Entry 1V7N (X-ray diffraction, 3.30 A resolution); this record covers chains L and H of the 3 polymer chains in the assembly.

[Chain L]
Name: Monoclonal TN1 Fab Light Chain
From: Mus musculus
Notes: fragment: Fab Light Chain; antibody fragment or engineered binder
Amino-acid sequence (213 residues; each row starts with the number of its first residue):
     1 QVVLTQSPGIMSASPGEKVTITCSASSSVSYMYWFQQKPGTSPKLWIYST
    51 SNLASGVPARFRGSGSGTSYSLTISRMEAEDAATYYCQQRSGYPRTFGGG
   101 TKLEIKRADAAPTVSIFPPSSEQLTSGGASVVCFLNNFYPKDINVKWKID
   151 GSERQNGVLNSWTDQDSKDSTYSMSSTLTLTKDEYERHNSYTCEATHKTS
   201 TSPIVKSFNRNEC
Cystine bridges: Cys23-Cys87, Cys133-Cys193

[Chain H]
Name: Monoclonal TN1 Fab Heavy Chain
From: Mus musculus
Notes: fragment: Fab Heavy Chain; antibody fragment or engineered binder
Amino-acid sequence (217 residues; row label = number of the first residue in the row):
     1 EVKLEESGGGLVQPGGSMKLSCAASGFTFSDAWMDWVRQSPEKGLEWVAE
    51 IRSKVNNHAIHYAESVKGRFTVSRDDSKSSVYLQMNSLRAEDTGIYYCSG
   101 WSFLYWGQGTLVTVSAAKTTPPSVYPLAPGSAAQTNSMVTLGCLVKGYFP
   151 EPVTVTWNSGSLSSGVHTFPAVLQSDLYTLSSSVTVPSSTWPSETVTCNV
   201 AHPASSTKVDKKIVPRD
Cystine bridges: Cys22-Cys98, Cys143-Cys198

[How chain L and chain H interact]
Pairs across the interface (55):
  Phe35(L) - Phe103(H)
  Phe35(L) - Trp106(H)
  Gln37(L) - Gln39(H)
  Ser42(L) - Trp106(H)  hydrogen bond (side chain-backbone)
  Ser42(L) - Gly107(H)  hydrogen bond (side chain-backbone)
  Pro43(L) - Trp106(H)
  Leu45(L) - Phe103(H)
  Leu45(L) - Leu104(H)  hydrophobic
  Tyr86(L) - Gln39(H)
  Tyr86(L) - Leu45(H)  hydrophobic
  Gln88(L) - Phe103(H)
  Arg90(L) - Ser102(H)  hydrogen bond (side chain-backbone)
  Arg90(L) - Phe103(H)
  Tyr93(L) - Trp47(H)  hydrophobic
  Tyr93(L) - Glu50(H)  hydrogen bond
  Tyr93(L) - Arg52(H)  hydrogen bond
  Tyr93(L) - His61(H)
  Pro94(L) - Trp47(H)  hydrophobic
  Arg95(L) - Trp47(H)
  Arg95(L) - Glu50(H)  salt bridge
  Arg95(L) - Phe103(H)
  Phe97(L) - Leu45(H)
  Phe117(L) - Leu127(H)
  Phe117(L) - Thr140(H)
  Phe117(L) - Leu141(H)  hydrophobic
  Pro118(L) - Pro129(H)
  Ser120(L) - Tyr125(H)
  Ser120(L) - Pro126(H)
  Glu122(L) - Tyr125(H)
  Glu122(L) - Pro126(H)
  Gln123(L) - Tyr125(H)
  Ser130(L) - Lys146(H)  hydrogen bond
  Val132(L) - Leu127(H)  hydrophobic
  Phe134(L) - Leu127(H)  hydrophobic
  Phe134(L) - Leu141(H)
  Phe134(L) - Gly142(H)
  Phe134(L) - Ser181(H)
  Phe134(L) - Ser182(H)
  Phe134(L) - Ser183(H)
  Asn136(L) - His167(H)
  Asn136(L) - Ser183(H)  hydrogen bond
  Asn137(L) - His167(H)  hydrogen bond
  Leu159(L) - Gln174(H)
  Ser161(L) - Phe169(H)
  Ser161(L) - Pro170(H)  hydrogen bond (side chain-backbone)
  Trp162(L) - Pro170(H)
  Thr163(L) - Thr168(H)  hydrogen bond (side chain-backbone)
  Asp166(L) - His167(H)
  Ser173(L) - His167(H)  hydrogen bond
  Ser173(L) - Phe169(H)
  Met174(L) - Phe169(H)
  Ser175(L) - Phe169(H)
  Ser175(L) - Ser181(H)  hydrogen bond
  Thr179(L) - Gln174(H)
  Glu212(L) - Ser131(H)
Interface residues without a listed pair, chain L (38 interface residues in all): Thr41, Ser115, Ile116, Ser126, Thr177, Cys213
Interface residues without a listed pair, chain H (38 interface residues in all): Trp33, Val37, Glu46, Tyr97, Gln108, Ala128, Ala132, Leu144, Ala171, Val172

[In short]
The chain L/chain H interface involves 38 residues from each chain; the contacts include 12 hydrogen bonds and
1 salt bridge. Polar pairs include Arg95(L)-Glu50(H), Ser42(L)-Trp106(H) and Ser42(L)-Gly107(H).
Chain L is Monoclonal TN1 Fab Light Chain and chain H is Monoclonal TN1 Fab Heavy Chain, both from Mus
musculus; the structure, Human Thrombopoietin Functional Domain Complexed To Neutralizing Antibody TN1 Fab,
was determined by X-ray diffraction.
